5I1O - chains A and G of the 8 polymer chains in the assembly; structure by X-ray diffraction, 1.35 A resolution.

== Chain A ==
Name: Villin-1
UniProtKB: P02640 (VILI_CHICK); residues 1-35 here correspond to UniProt positions 792-826 (UniProt number = residue number + 791)
Chain sequence (35 residues; each row starts with the number of its first residue):
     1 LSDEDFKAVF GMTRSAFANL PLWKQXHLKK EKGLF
Modified positions: XCP ((1S,2S)-2-aminocyclopentanecarboxylic acid) at position 26
Construct notes: engineered mutation XCP_26 (Gln817 in P02640), His27 (Asn818 in P02640)
Curated features (UniProtKB/Swiss-Prot):
  - region: Lys29 to Lys32 (Absolutely required for activity)

== Chain G ==
Name: D-Villin headpiece subdomain
Chain sequence (35 residues; each row starts with the number of its first residue):
     1 LSDEDFKAVF GMTRSAFANL PLWKQQHLKK EKGLF
Disordered / not traced: 35
Modified positions: Leu1, Leu20, Leu22, Leu28, Leu34 (D-leucine; DLE); Ser2, Ser15 (D-serine; DSN); Asp3, Asp5 (D-aspartic acid; DAS); Glu4, Glu31 (D-glutamic acid; DGL); Phe6, Phe10, Phe17, Phe35 (D-phenylalanine; DPN); Lys7, Lys24, Lys29, Lys30, Lys32 (D-lysine; DLY); Ala8, Ala16, Ala18 (D-alanine; DAL); Val9 (D-valine; DVA); Met12 (D-methionine; MED); Thr13 (D-threonine; DTH); Arg14 (D-arginine; DAR); Asn19 (D-asparagine; DSG); Pro21 (D-proline; DPR); Trp23 (D-tryptophan; DTR); Gln25, Gln26 (D-glutamine; DGN); His27 (D-histidine; DHI)

== Interface between chain A and chain G ==
Pairs across the interface (10):
  Ala18(A) - Pro21(G)
  Asn19(A) - Pro21(G)
  Asn19(A) - Leu22(G)  hydrogen bond (backbone-backbone)
  Asn19(A) - Trp23(G)
  Pro21(A) - Ala18(G)
  Pro21(A) - Asn19(G)
  Pro21(A) - Leu20(G)
  Leu22(A) - Asn19(G)  hydrogen bond (backbone-backbone)
  Trp23(A) - Ala18(G)
  Trp23(A) - Asn19(G)
Also at the interface, not in a pair above, chain A (6 interface residues in all): Leu20

== Summary ==
The chain A/chain G interface involves 6 residues from each chain, with 2 hydrogen bonds. Main-chain hydrogen
bonds include Asn19(A)-Leu22(G) and Leu22(A)-Asn19(G).
Chain A is Villin-1 and chain G is D-Villin headpiece subdomain; the structure, Villin headpiece subdomain
with a Gln26 to ACPC substitution, was determined by X-ray diffraction, deposited together with 5I1N, 5I1P and
5I1S.
